Entry 8VAV (electron microscopy, 3.13 A resolution); this record covers chains B and F of the 8 polymer chains in the assembly.

[Chain B]
Name: Calcium-activated potassium channel subunit alpha-1
From: Homo sapiens
Reference sequence: Q12791 (KCMA1_HUMAN), isoform Q12791-5; residues 1-1056 here correspond to UniProt positions 66-1121 (UniProt number = residue number + 65)
Amino-acid sequence (1065 residues; numbered 1 to 1065; the number before each row is that of its first residue):
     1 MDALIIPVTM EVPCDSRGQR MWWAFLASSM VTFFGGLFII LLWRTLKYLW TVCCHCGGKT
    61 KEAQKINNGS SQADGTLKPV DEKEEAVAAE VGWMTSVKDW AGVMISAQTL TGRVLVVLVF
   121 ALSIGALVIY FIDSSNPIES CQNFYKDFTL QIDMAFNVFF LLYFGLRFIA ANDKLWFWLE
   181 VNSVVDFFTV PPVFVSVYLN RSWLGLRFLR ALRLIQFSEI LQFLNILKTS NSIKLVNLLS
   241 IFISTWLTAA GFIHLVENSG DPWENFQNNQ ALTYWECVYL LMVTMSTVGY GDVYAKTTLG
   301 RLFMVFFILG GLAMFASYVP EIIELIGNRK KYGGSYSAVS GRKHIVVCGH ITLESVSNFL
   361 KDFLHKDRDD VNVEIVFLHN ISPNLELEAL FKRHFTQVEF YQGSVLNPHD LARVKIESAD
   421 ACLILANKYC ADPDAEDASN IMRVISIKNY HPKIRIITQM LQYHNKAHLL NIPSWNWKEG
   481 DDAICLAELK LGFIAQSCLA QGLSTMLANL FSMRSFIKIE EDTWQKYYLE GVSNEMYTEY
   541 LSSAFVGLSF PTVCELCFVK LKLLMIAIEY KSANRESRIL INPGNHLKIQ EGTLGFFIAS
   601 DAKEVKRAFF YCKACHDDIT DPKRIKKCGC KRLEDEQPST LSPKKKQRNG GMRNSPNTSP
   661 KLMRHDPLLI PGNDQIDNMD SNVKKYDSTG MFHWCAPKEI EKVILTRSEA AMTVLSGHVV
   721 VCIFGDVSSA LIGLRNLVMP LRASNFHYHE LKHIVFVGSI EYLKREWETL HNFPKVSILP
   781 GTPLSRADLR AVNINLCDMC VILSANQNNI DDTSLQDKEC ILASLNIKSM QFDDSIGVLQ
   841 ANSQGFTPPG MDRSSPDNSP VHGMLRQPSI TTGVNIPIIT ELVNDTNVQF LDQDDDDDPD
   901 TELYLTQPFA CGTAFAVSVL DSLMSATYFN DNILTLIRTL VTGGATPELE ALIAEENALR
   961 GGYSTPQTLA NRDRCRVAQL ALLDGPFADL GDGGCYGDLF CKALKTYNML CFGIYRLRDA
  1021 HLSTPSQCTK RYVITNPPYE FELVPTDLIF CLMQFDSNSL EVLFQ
Not modelled in the structure: 1-11, 47-92, 329-1065
Construct notes: expression tag (1057-1065)
Bound ions: K+ site 1: Thr287, Val288 (shared with 2 residues of chain A; 2 residues of chain C; 2 residues of chain D); K+ site 2: Thr287 (shared with 1 residue of chain A; 1 residue of chain C; 1 residue of chain D); K+ site 3: Val288, Gly289 (shared with 2 residues of chain A; 2 residues of chain C; 2 residues of chain D); K+ site 4: Gly289, Tyr290 (shared with 2 residues of chain A; 2 residues of chain C; 2 residues of chain D)
Residues lining bound ligands:
  - Digitonin (AJP), molecule 1: Trp22, Trp23, Ala27, Met30
  - Digitonin (AJP), molecule 2: Leu37, Leu41, Arg44, Leu175, Trp176
  - Digitonin (AJP), molecule 3: Met104, Thr111, Leu115, Phe159, Leu162
  - Digitonin (AJP), molecule 4: Ala121, Leu122, Gly125, Val128, Ile129, Ile132, Lys146, Asp147, Phe148, Thr149, Ile152, Phe156
  - Digitonin (AJP), molecule 5: Phe131, Ile132, Ser135, Trp275
  - Digitonin (AJP), molecule 6: Val181, Leu212, Ile215, Glu219, Asn237, Ile241, Thr245, Thr248, Phe252, Phe307, Tyr318
  - Digitonin (AJP), molecule 7: Trp263, Leu299, Leu302
  - Digitonin (AJP), molecule 8: Leu312, Phe315, Ala316, Val319, Ile323
  - Digitonin (AJP), molecule 9: Phe315, Val319, Ile323, Gly327, Asn328

[Chain F]
Name: Leucine-rich repeat-containing protein 26
From: Homo sapiens
Reference sequence: Q2I0M4 (LRC26_HUMAN); numbering as in UniProt (aligned over 1-334)
Amino-acid sequence (344 residues; row label = number of the first residue in the row):
     1 MRGPSWSRPR PLLLLLLLLS PWPVWAQVSA TASPSGSLGA PDCPEVCTCV PGGLASCSAL
    61 SLPAVPPGLS LRLRALLLDH NRVRALPPGA FAGAGALQRL DLRENGLHSV HVRAFWGLGA
   121 LQLLDLSANQ LEALAPGTFA PLRALRNLSL AGNRLARLEP AALGALPLLR SLSLQDNELA
   181 ALAPGLLGRL PALDALHLRG NPWGCGCALR PLCAWLRRHP LPASEAETVL CVWPGRLTLS
   241 PLTAFSDAAF SHCAQPLALR DLAVVYTLGP ASFLVSLASC LALGSGLTAC RARRRRLRTA
   301 ALRPPRPPDP NPDPDPHGCA SPADPGSPAA AAQAAAAGLE VLFQ
Not modelled in the structure: 1-40, 294-344
Construct notes: expression tag (335-344)
Disulfides: Cys43-Cys49, Cys47-Cys57, Cys205-Cys231, Cys207-Cys253
Glycans and other covalent adducts: N-acetylglucosamine (NAG) linked to Asn147

[Chain B / chain F interface]
Residue-residue contacts (46):
  Val12(B) with Trp233(F); Phe245(F); Ala248(F); Ala249(F), hydrophobic
  Pro13(B) with Trp233(F)
  Cys14(B) with Gly206(F); His252(F), hydrogen bond (backbone-side chain)
  Asp15(B) with His252(F), salt bridge
  Ser16(B) with Cys207(F); His252(F)
  Gln19(B) with Pro256(F)
  Met21(B) with Leu257(F), hydrophobic
  Trp23(B) with Leu257(F), hydrophobic; Leu262(F), hydrophobic
  Ala27(B) with Tyr266(F)
  Ser28(B) with Val265(F)
  Val31(B) with Tyr266(F); Pro270(F)
  Thr32(B) with Gly269(F); Pro270(F)
  Trp93(B) with Ser285(F)
  Ser96(B) with Thr288(F)
  Val97(B) with Gly284(F)
  Trp100(B) with Gly284(F); Leu287(F)
  Cys141(B) with His252(F), hydrogen bond
  Leu161(B) with Ser272(F); Phe273(F), hydrophobic; Ser276(F), hydrogen bond (backbone-side chain)
  Leu162(B) with Ser276(F); Cys280(F)
  Phe164(B) with Phe273(F), hydrophobic
  Gly165(B) with Leu277(F)
  Leu166(B) with Cys280(F)
  Phe168(B) with Leu277(F), hydrophobic
  Ile169(B) with Cys280(F), hydrophobic; Leu281(F)
  Phe187(B) with Phe273(F), hydrophobic
  Pro191(B) with Phe273(F), hydrophobic
  Phe194(B) with Leu268(F)
  Val195(B) with Leu268(F), hydrophobic
  Tyr198(B) with Asp261(F), hydrogen bond; Val264(F); Val265(F), hydrophobic; Leu268(F), hydrophobic
  Leu199(B) with Val265(F), hydrophobic
Other interface residues (no listed pair), chain B (33 interface residues in all): Ala24, Asp186, Arg201
Other interface residues (no listed pair), chain F (30 interface residues in all): Arg210, Ala254, Leu283

[In short]
The interface between chain B and chain F involves 33 residues on one side and 30 on the other; the contacts
include 4 hydrogen bonds and 1 salt bridge. Polar pairs include Asp15(B)-His252(F), Cys14(B)-His252(F) and
Cys141(B)-His252(F). Bound to chain B: 9 copies of Digitonin.
Here chain B is Calcium-activated potassium channel subunit alpha-1 and chain F is Leucine-rich
repeat-containing protein 26, both from Homo sapiens. Entry 8VAV (Human Slo1 - human LRRC26 in presence of
EDTA - GR masked) was determined by electron microscopy.
